7D6R - chains A and D of the 7 polymer chains in the assembly; structure by X-ray diffraction, 1.60 A resolution.

[Chain A]
Protein: rRNA N-glycosylase
Organism: Escherichia coli
Notes: EC 3.2.2.22
UniProt: Q8XBV2 (Q8XBV2_ECOLX); residues 1-297 here correspond to UniProt positions 23-319 (UniProt number = residue number + 22)
Amino-acid sequence (297 residues; row label = number of the first residue in the row):
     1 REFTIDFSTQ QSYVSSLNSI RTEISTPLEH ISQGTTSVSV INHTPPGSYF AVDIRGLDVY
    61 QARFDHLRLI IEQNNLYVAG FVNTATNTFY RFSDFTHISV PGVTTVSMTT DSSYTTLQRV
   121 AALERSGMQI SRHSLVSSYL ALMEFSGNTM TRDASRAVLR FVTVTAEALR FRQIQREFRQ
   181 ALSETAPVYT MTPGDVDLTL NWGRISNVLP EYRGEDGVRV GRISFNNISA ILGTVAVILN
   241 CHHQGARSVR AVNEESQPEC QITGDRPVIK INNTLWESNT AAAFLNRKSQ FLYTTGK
Unresolved in the structure: 242-256
Disulfide bonds: Cys241-Cys260
From the paper describing this entry:
  - binding site for MMA betaAla peptide: Glu72, Tyr77, Val78, Asp94, Ser112, Tyr114, Thr115, Glu167, Arg170, Thr199, Gly203
  - catalytic residues: Glu167, Arg170 (citing earlier work)

[Chain D]
Protein: Shiga toxin 2 B subunit
Organism: Escherichia coli
UniProt: Q7DJJ2 (Q7DJJ2_ECOLX); residues 1-70 here correspond to UniProt positions 20-89 (UniProt number = residue number + 19)
Amino-acid sequence (70 residues; each row starts with the number of its first residue):
     1 ADCAKGKIEF SKYNEDDTFT VKVDGKEYWT SRWNLQPLLQ SAQLTGMTVT IKSSTCESGS
    61 GFAEVQFNND
Disulfide bonds: Cys3-Cys56
From the paper describing this entry:
  - binding site for MMA betaAla peptide: Lys5, Asp70
  - mutagenesis - W29A, W33A, G61A: decreased binding to MMbetaA-tet

[Interface between chain A and chain D]
Contacting residue pairs - 23 pairs, chain A then chain D:
  Leu200(A) - Asn69(D)
  Leu200(A) - Asp70(D)
  Arg204(A) - Thr45(D)  hydrogen bond (side chain-backbone)
  Arg222(A) - Asn69(D)
  Ile262(A) - Gln43(D)
  Ile262(A) - Leu44(D)
  Ile262(A) - Thr45(D)
  Ile262(A) - Gly46(D)
  Thr263(A) - Leu44(D)
  Asn279(A) - Leu44(D)  hydrogen bond (side chain-backbone)
  Ala282(A) - Leu44(D)
  Ala283(A) - Ser41(D)  hydrogen bond (backbone-side chain)
  Ala283(A) - Leu44(D)  hydrophobic
  Ala283(A) - Thr45(D)
  Asn286(A) - Pro37(D)  hydrogen bond (side chain-backbone)
  Asn286(A) - Gln40(D)  hydrogen bond
  Asn286(A) - Ser41(D)  hydrogen bond
  Arg287(A) - Pro37(D)
  Arg287(A) - Ser41(D)  hydrogen bond
  Tyr293(A) - Asn34(D)  hydrogen bond (side chain-backbone)
  Tyr293(A) - Pro37(D)  hydrophobic
  Gly296(A) - Trp33(D)
  Lys297(A) - Trp33(D)
Interface residues without a listed pair, chain A (15 interface residues in all): Asp197, Thr280
Interface residues without a listed pair, chain D (12 interface residues in all): Leu38

[Overview]
The interface between chain A and chain D involves 15 residues on one side and 12 on the other, with 8
hydrogen bonds. Polar pairs include Arg204(A)-Thr45(D), Asn279(A)-Leu44(D) and Ala283(A)-Ser41(D). The paper
reports catalytic residues Glu167(A) and Arg170(A); W29A, W33A and G61A of chain D reduce binding to
MMbetaA-tet.
Here chain A is rRNA N-glycosylase and chain D is Shiga toxin 2 B subunit, both from Escherichia coli. Entry
7D6R (Crystal structure of the Stx2a complexed with MMA betaAla peptide) was determined by X-ray diffraction
(same publication as 7D6Q).
